PDB entry 9CTZ | electron microscopy, 2.67 A resolution | chains A and D of the 4 polymer chains in the assembly

Chain A:
Name: Nitrogenase molybdenum-iron protein alpha chain
Organism: Azotobacter vinelandii
Notes: EC 1.18.6.1
Reference sequence: P07328 (NIFD_AZOVI); residues 1-492 here = UniProt positions 1-492
Chain sequence (492 residues; numbered 1 to 492; the number before each row is that of its first residue):
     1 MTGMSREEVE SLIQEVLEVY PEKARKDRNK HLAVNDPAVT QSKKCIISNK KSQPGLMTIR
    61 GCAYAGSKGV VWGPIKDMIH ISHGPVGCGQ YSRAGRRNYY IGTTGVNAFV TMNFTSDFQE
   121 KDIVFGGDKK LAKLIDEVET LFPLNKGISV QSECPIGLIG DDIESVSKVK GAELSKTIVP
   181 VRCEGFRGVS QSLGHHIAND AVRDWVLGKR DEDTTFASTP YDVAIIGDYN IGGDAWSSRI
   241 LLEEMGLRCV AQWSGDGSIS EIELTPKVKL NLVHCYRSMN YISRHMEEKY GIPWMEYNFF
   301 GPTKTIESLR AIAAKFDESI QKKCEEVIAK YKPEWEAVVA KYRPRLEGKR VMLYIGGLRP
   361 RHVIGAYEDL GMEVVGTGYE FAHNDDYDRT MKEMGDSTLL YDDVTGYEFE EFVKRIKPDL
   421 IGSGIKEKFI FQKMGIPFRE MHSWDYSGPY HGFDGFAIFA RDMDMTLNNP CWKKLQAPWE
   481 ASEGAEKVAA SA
Unresolved in the structure: 1-3, 481-492
Ion coordination: fe(8)-S(7) cluster Fe: C62, C88, C154 (shared with 4 residues of chain B); Fe ion near C275 (its only coordinating residue here)
Small-molecule neighbours:
  - fe(8)-S(7) cluster (CLF): C62, Y64, P85, G87, C88, Y91, E153, C154, G185
  - 3-hydroxy-3-carboxy-adipic acid (HCA): A65, G95, R96, Q191, G424, I425, K426, H442
  - ICS (iron-sulfur-molybdenum cluster with interstitial carbon): V70, R96, H195, Y229, I231, C275, S278, I355, G356, G357, L358, R359, P360, F381, M441, H442

Chain D:
Name: Nitrogenase molybdenum-iron protein beta chain
Organism: Azotobacter vinelandii
Notes: EC 1.18.6.1
Reference sequence: P07329 (NIFK_AZOVI); numbering as in UniProt (aligned over 1-523)
Chain sequence (523 residues; row label = number of the first residue in the row):
     1 MSQQVDKIKA SYPLFLDQDY KDMLAKKRDG FEEKYPQDKI DEVFQWTTTK EYQELNFQRE
    61 ALTVNPAKAC QPLGAVLCAL GFEKTMPYVH GSQGCVAYFR SYFNRHFREP VSCVSDSMTE
   121 DAAVFGGQQN MKDGLQNCKA TYKPDMIAVS TTCMAEVIGD DLNAFINNSK KEGFIPDEFP
   181 VPFAHTPSFV GSHVTGWDNM FEGIARYFTL KSMDDKVVGS NKKINIVPGF ETYLGNFRVI
   241 KRMLSEMGVG YSLLSDPEEV LDTPADGQFR MYAGGTTQEE MKDAPNALNT VLLQPWHLEK
   301 TKKFVEGTWK HEVPKLNIPM GLDWTDEFLM KVSEISGQPI PASLTKERGR LVDMMTDSHT
   361 WLHGKRFALW GDPDFVMGLV KFLLELGCEP VHILCHNGNK RWKKAVDAIL AASPYGKNAT
   421 VYIGKDLWHL RSLVFTDKPD FMIGNSYGKF IQRDTLHKGK EFEVPLIRIG FPIFDRHHLH
   481 RSTTLGYEGA MQILTTLVNS ILERLDEETR GMQATDYNHD LVR
Unresolved in the structure: 1
Ion coordination: fe(8)-S(7) cluster Fe: C70, C95, C153 (shared with 3 residues of chain C); Fe ion site 1: R108, E109 (shared with 2 residues of chain B); Fe ion site 2: D353, D357 (shared with 2 residues of chain B)
Small-molecule neighbours: fe(8)-S(7) cluster (CLF): C70, P72, S92, G94, C95, Y98, F99, T152, C153, S188

How chain A and chain D interact:
Residue-residue contacts (47; chain A residue first):
  R93(A) - L521(D)
  A94(A) - L521(D)  hydrophobic
  R97(A) - D520(D)  salt bridge
  Y99(A) - Y517(D)
  Y99(A) - N518(D)  hydrogen bond
  Y99(A) - D520(D)  hydrogen bond
  Y100(A) - Y517(D)
  I101(A) - Y517(D)  hydrophobic
  G102(A) - Q513(D)
  T103(A) - M512(D)
  T103(A) - Q513(D)  hydrogen bond
  T104(A) - M512(D)
  F429(A) - D357(D)
  Q432(A) - T356(D)
  Q432(A) - D357(D)  hydrogen bond
  K433(A) - D353(D)  salt bridge
  Y446(A) - W361(D)
  Y446(A) - V522(D)  hydrophobic
  Y446(A) - R523(D)
  M465(A) - T360(D)
  M465(A) - H363(D)
  T466(A) - H359(D)  hydrogen bond
  N468(A) - Y415(D)
  N469(A) - H359(D)
  N469(A) - H363(D)
  P470(A) - E385(D)
  P470(A) - Y415(D)
  C471(A) - T356(D)
  W472(A) - T356(D)
  K474(A) - L322(D)
  K474(A) - D323(D)
  K474(A) - R348(D)  hydrogen bond (backbone-side chain)
  K474(A) - V352(D)
  L475(A) - R348(D)  hydrogen bond (backbone-side chain)
  L475(A) - V352(D)  hydrophobic
  Q476(A) - R348(D)
  A477(A) - R348(D)
  P478(A) - D326(D)
  P478(A) - M330(D)  hydrophobic
  P478(A) - R348(D)
  W479(A) - D326(D)
  W479(A) - M330(D)  hydrophobic
  W479(A) - I340(D)  hydrophobic
  W479(A) - T345(D)  hydrogen bond
  W479(A) - R348(D)
  W479(A) - Y487(D)
  E480(A) - T345(D)
Also at the interface, not in a pair above, chain A (31 interface residues in all): N107, W236, R439, D445
Also at the interface, not in a pair above, chain D (32 interface residues in all): L329, M355, L384, L386, G387, D516

Overview:
31 residues of chain A and 32 residues of chain D are in contact; the contacts include 8 hydrogen bonds and 2
salt bridges. Polar contacts include R97(A)-D520(D), K433(A)-D353(D) and Y99(A)-N518(D). Chain A binds
3-hydroxy-3-carboxy-adipic acid, compound ICS and fe(8)-S(7) cluster.
Chain A is Nitrogenase molybdenum-iron protein alpha chain and chain D is Nitrogenase molybdenum-iron protein
beta chain, both from Azotobacter vinelandii; the structure, Azotobacter vinelandii MoFeP (C2 symmetry), was
determined by electron microscopy together with 9CU0, 9CU1 and 9CU2 from the same study.
